6DZK - chains A and C of the 23 polymer chains in the assembly; structure by electron microscopy, 3.60 A resolution.

== Chain A ==
Molecule: 16S rRNA
Source organism: Mycobacterium smegmatis str. MC2 155
Sequence (1511 nucleotides; each row starts with the number of its first residue):
     7 UUUGGAGAGUUUGAUCCUGGCUCAGGACGAACGCUGGCGGCGUGCUUAAC
    57 ACAUGCAAGUCGAACGGAAAGGCCCUUUCGGGGGUACUCGAGUGGCGAAC
   107 GGGUGAGUAACACGUGGGUGAUCUGCCCUGCACUUUGGGAUAAGCCUGGG
   157 AAACUGGGUCUAAUACCGAAUACACCCUGCUGGUCGCAUGGCCUGGUAGG
   207 GGAAAGCUUUUGCGGUGUGGGAUGGGCCCGCGGCCUAUCAGCUUGUUGGU
   257 GGGGUGAUGGCCUACCAAGGCGACGACGGGUAGCCGGCCUGAGAGGGUGA
   307 CCGGCCACACUGGGACUGAGAUACGGCCCAGACUCCUACGGGAGGCAGCA
   357 GUGGGGAAUAUUGCACAAUGGGCGCAAGCCUGAUGCAGCGACGCCGCGUG
   407 AGGGAUGACGGCCUUCGGGUUGUAAACCUCUUUCAGCACAGACGAAGCGC
   457 AAGUGACGGUAUGUGCAGAAGAAGGACCGGCCAACUACGUGCCAGCAGCC
   507 GCGGUAAUACGUAGGGUCCGAGCGUUGUCCGGAAUUACUGGGCGUAAAGA
   557 GCUCGUAGGUGGUUUGUCGCGUUGUUCGUGAAAACUCACAGCUUAACUGU
   607 GGGCGUGCGGGCGAUACGGGCAGACUAGAGUACUGCAGGGGAGACUGGAA
   657 UUCCUGGUGUAGCGGUGGAAUGCGCAGAUAUCAGGAGGAACACCGGUGGC
   707 GAAGGCGGGUCUCUGGGCAGUAACUGACGCUGAGGAGCGAAAGCGUGGGG
   757 AGCGAACAGGAUUAGAUACCCUGGUAGUCCACGCCGUAAACGGUGGGUAC
   807 UAGGUGUGGGUUUCCUUCCUUGGGAUCCGUGCCGUAGCUAACGCAUUAAG
   857 UACCCCGCCUGGGGAGUACGGCCGCAAGGCUAAAACUCAAAGGAAUUGAC
   907 GGGGGCCCGCACAAGCGGCGGAGCAUGUGGAUUAAUUCGAUGCAACGCGA
   957 AGAACCUUACCUGGGUUUGACAUGCACAGGACGCCGGCAGAGAUGUCGGU
  1007 UCCCUUGUGGCCUGUGUGCAGGUGGUGCAUGGCUGUCGUCAGCUCGUGUC
  1057 GUGAGAUGUUGGGUUAAGUCCCGCAACGAGCGCAACCCUUGUCUCAUGUU
  1107 GCCAGCACGUUAUGGUGGGGACUCGUGAGAGACUGCCGGGGUCAACUCGG
  1157 AGGAAGGUGGGGAUGACGUCAAGUCAUCAUGCCCCUUAUGUCCAGGGCUU
  1207 CACACAUGCUACAAUGGCCGGUACAAAGGGCUGCGAUGCCGUGAGGUGGA
  1257 GCGAAUCCUUUCAAAGCCGGUCUCAGUUCGGAUCGGGGUCUGCAACUCGA
  1307 CCCCGUGAAGUCGGAGUCGCUAGUAAUCGCAGAUCAGCAACGCUGCGGUG
  1357 AAUACGUUCCCGGGCCUUGUACACACCGCCCGUCACGUCAUGAAAGUCGG
  1407 UAACACCCGAAGCCGGUGGCCUAACCCUUGUGGAGGGAGCCGUCGAAGGU
  1457 GGGAUCGGCGAUUGGGACGAAGUCGUAACAAGGUAGCCGUACCGGAAGGU
  1507 GCGGCUGGAUC

== Chain C ==
Molecule: 30S ribosomal protein S3
Source organism: Mycobacterium smegmatis (strain ATCC 700084 / mc(2)155)
Reference sequence: A0QSD7 (RS3_MYCS2); residues 1-275 here = UniProt positions 1-275
Sequence (275 residues; numbered 1 to 275; the number before each row is that of its first residue):
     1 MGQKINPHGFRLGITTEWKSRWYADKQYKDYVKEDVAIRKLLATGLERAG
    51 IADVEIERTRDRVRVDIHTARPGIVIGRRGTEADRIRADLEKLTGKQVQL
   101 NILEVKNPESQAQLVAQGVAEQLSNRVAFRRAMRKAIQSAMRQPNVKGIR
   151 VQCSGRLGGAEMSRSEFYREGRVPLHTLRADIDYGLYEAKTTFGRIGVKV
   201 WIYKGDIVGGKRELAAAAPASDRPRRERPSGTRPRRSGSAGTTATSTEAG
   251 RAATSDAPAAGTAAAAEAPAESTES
Unresolved in the structure: 1, 210-275

== Chain A / chain C interface ==
Contacting residue pairs (61; chain A residue first):
  U421(A) / Arg-126(C)  hydrogen bond to the base
  A1035(A) / Arg-156(C)  hydrogen bond to the sugar
  A1035(A) / Glu-161(C)  phosphate contact
  A1035(A) / Gly-194(C)  base contact
  U1036(A) / Glu-161(C)  phosphate contact
  U1036(A) / Met-162(C)  phosphate contact
  U1036(A) / Ser-163(C)  hydrogen bond to the phosphate
  U1036(A) / Arg-195(C)  sugar contact
  G1037(A) / Ser-154(C)  hydrogen bond to the phosphate
  G1037(A) / Ser-163(C)  phosphate contact
  G1037(A) / Glu-188(C)  hydrogen bond to the base
  G1037(A) / Gly-197(C)  phosphate contact
  G1038(A) / Ser-154(C)  hydrogen bond to the phosphate
  G1038(A) / Lys-199(C)  sugar contact
  C1039(A) / Lys-199(C)  salt bridge to the phosphate
  U1040(A) / Gly-2(C)  base contact
  G1041(A) / Gly-2(C)  phosphate contact
  U1042(A) / Gln-3(C)  hydrogen bond to the base
  G1086(A) / Arg-169(C)  hydrogen bond to the sugar
  G1086(A) / Gly-171(C)  sugar contact
  G1086(A) / Arg-172(C)  salt bridge to the phosphate
  C1087(A) / Arg-172(C)  salt bridge to the phosphate
  C1087(A) / Val-173(C)  phosphate contact
  C1087(A) / Pro-174(C)  phosphate contact
  G1088(A) / Val-173(C)  phosphate contact
  G1088(A) / Pro-174(C)  phosphate contact
  G1088(A) / Leu-175(C)  hydrogen bond to the phosphate
  G1088(A) / His-176(C)  phosphate contact
  C1089(A) / His-176(C)  salt bridge to the phosphate
  A1091(A) / His-176(C)  base contact
  A1091(A) / Thr-177(C)  hydrogen bond to the base
  A1091(A) / Arg-179(C)  base contact
  C1092(A) / His-176(C)  hydrogen bond to the base
  C1092(A) / Leu-178(C)  hydrogen bond to the base
  C1092(A) / Arg-179(C)  hydrogen bond to the base
  C1093(A) / Ile-14(C)  sugar contact
  C1093(A) / Leu-178(C)  sugar contact
  A1169(A) / Phe-10(C)  sugar contact
  U1170(A) / Ile-5(C)  sugar contact
  U1170(A) / Phe-10(C)  sugar contact
  U1170(A) / His-176(C)  sugar contact
  G1171(A) / Gln-3(C)  hydrogen bond to the sugar
  G1171(A) / Lys-4(C)  phosphate contact
  G1171(A) / Ile-5(C)  hydrogen bond to the phosphate
  G1171(A) / His-176(C)  sugar contact
  A1172(A) / Gln-3(C)  phosphate contact
  A1172(A) / Lys-4(C)  phosphate contact
  C1173(A) / Lys-4(C)  salt bridge to the phosphate
  C1173(A) / Arg-150(C)  salt bridge to the phosphate
  C1173(A) / Phe-167(C)  phosphate contact
  G1174(A) / Gln-3(C)  hydrogen bond to the base
  G1174(A) / Phe-167(C)  phosphate contact
  A1177(A) / Met-162(C)  base contact
  A1185(A) / Glu-188(C)  base contact
  A1185(A) / Arg-195(C)  hydrogen bond to the sugar
  U1186(A) / Arg-195(C)  hydrogen bond to the sugar
  G1187(A) / Thr-192(C)  sugar contact
  G1187(A) / Phe-193(C)  hydrogen bond to the sugar
  G1187(A) / Gly-194(C)  sugar contact
  C1237(A) / Lys-26(C)  salt bridge to the phosphate
  U1238(A) / Lys-26(C)  salt bridge to the phosphate
Interface residues without a listed pair, chain A (29 interface residues in all): G1044
Interface residues without a listed pair, chain C (37 interface residues in all): Gln-152, Tyr-184, Leu-186, Ile-196, Val-198

== Overview ==
29 residues of chain A and 37 residues of chain C are in contact; the contacts include 19 hydrogen bonds and 8
salt bridges. Polar contacts include U421(A)/Arg-126(C), G1037(A)/Glu-188(C) and U1042(A)/Gln-3(C).
Here chain A is 16S rRNA (Mycobacterium smegmatis str. MC2 155) and chain C is 30S ribosomal protein S3
(Mycobacterium smegmatis (strain ATCC 700084 / mc(2)155)). Entry 6DZK (Cryo-EM Structure of Mycobacterium
smegmatis C(minus) 30S ribosomal subunit with MPY) was determined by electron microscopy, deposited together
with 6DZP and 6DZI.
